PDB entry 9DNZ | electron microscopy, 3.16 A resolution | chains C and D of the 4 polymer chains in the assembly

Chain C:
Molecule: H(+)/Cl(-) exchange transporter 3
From: Homo sapiens
UniProtKB: P51790 (CLCN3_HUMAN); residues 1-818 here = UniProt positions 1-818
Chain sequence (818 residues; each row starts with the number of its first residue):
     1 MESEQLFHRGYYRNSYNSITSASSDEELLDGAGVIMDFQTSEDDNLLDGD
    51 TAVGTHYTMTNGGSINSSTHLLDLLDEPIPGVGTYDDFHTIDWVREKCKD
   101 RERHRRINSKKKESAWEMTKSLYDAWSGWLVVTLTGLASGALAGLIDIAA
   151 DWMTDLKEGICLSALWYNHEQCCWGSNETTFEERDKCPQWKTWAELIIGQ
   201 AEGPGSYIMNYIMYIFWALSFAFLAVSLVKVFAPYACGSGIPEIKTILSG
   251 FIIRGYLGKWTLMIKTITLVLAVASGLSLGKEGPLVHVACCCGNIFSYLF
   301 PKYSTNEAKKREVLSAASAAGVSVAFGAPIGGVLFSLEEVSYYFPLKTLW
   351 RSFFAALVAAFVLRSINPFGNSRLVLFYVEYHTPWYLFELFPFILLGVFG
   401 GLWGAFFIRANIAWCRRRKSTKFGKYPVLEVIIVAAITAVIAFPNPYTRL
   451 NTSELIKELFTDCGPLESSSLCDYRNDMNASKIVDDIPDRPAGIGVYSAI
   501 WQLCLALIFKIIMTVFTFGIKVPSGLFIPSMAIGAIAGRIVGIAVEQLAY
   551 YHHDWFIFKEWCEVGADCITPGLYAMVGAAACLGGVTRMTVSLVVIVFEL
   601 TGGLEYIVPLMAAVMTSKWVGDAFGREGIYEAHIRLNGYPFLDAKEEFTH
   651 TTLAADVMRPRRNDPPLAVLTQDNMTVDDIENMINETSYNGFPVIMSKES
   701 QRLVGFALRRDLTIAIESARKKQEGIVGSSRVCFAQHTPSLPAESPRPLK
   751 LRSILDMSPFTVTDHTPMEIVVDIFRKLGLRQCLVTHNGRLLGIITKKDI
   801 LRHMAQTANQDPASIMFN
Not modelled in the structure: 1-77, 370-373, 480-494, 738-744, 808-818
Swiss-Prot annotation at these positions:
  - motif: L28, L29 (Di-leucine internalization motif), L46, L47 (Di-leucine internalization motif), L71 to L75 (Di-leucine internalization motif), G238 to P242 (Selectivity filter part_1), G280 to P284 (Selectivity filter part_2), G525 to P529 (Selectivity filter part_3)
  - binding site (chloride): S239, F527, Y630
  - binding site (ATP): Y689 to G691, T796 to D799
  - site: E282 (Mediates proton transfer from the outer aqueous phase to the interior of the protein), E339 (Mediates proton transfer from the protein to the inner aqueous phase)
  - glycosylation (N-linked (GlcNAc...) asparagine): N177, N451, N479
  - natural variant: Y85 (Y85C: In NEDHYBA), I252 (I252T: In NEDHYBA), V324 (V324A: In NEDHYBA), A413 (A413V: In NEDHYBA; uncertain significance), S453 (S453R: In NEDHYBA), T570 (T570I: In NEDHYBA), I607 (I607T: In NEDHYBA), V772 (V772A: In NEDHYBA)
  - mutagenesis: G280 (G280E: Changes channel selectivity from I(-)>Cl(-) to Cl(-)>I(-))
Cystine bridges: C161-C172, C173-C187, C463-C472, C562-C568
Residues lining bound ligands: A1A8I ((2R)-1-{[(S)-hydroxy{[(1S,2R,3R,4S,5S,6R)-2,4,6-trihydroxy-3,5-bis(phosphonooxy)cyclohexyl]oxy}phosphoryl]oxy}-3-(octadecanoyloxy)propan-2-yl (5E,8E,11E,13E)-icosa-5,8,11,13-tetraenoate): L142, L145, I253, R254, G255, Y256, L257, G258, K259, W260, L262, M263, T266, I267, N294, Y298, K310
Reported in the primary citation:
  - disease-associated variants - Y85C, I252T (citing earlier work)

Chain D:
Molecule: Proton-transporting V-type ATPase complex assembly regulator TMEM9
From: Homo sapiens
UniProtKB: Q9P0T7 (TMEM9_HUMAN); residues 1-183 here = UniProt positions 1-183
Chain sequence (183 residues; each row starts with the number of its first residue):
     1 MKLLSLVAVVGCLLVPPAEANKSSEDIRCKCICPPYRNISGHIYNQNVSQ
    51 KDCNCLHVVEPMPVPGHDVEAYCLLCECRYEERSTTTIKVIIVIYLSVVG
   101 ALLLYMAFLMLVDPLIRKPDAYTEQLHNEEENEDARSMAAAAASLGGPRA
   151 NTVLERVEGAQQRWKLQVQEQRKTVFDRHKMLS
Not modelled in the structure: 1-82, 115-183
Swiss-Prot annotation at these positions:
  - modified residue (Phosphoserine): S137, S144
  - glycosylation (N-linked (GlcNAc...) asparagine): N21, N38, N47
Residues lining bound ligands: A1A8I ((2R)-1-{[(S)-hydroxy{[(1S,2R,3R,4S,5S,6R)-2,4,6-trihydroxy-3,5-bis(phosphonooxy)cyclohexyl]oxy}phosphoryl]oxy}-3-(octadecanoyloxy)propan-2-yl (5E,8E,11E,13E)-icosa-5,8,11,13-tetraenoate): I94, Y95, V98, A101, L102, Y105

Chain C / chain D interface:
Contacting residue pairs (40):
  G144(C) - I91(D)
  L145(C) - I91(D)
  L145(C) - I94(D)  hydrophobic
  I148(C) - I88(D)  hydrophobic
  I148(C) - I91(D)  hydrophobic
  I148(C) - I92(D)  hydrophobic
  A149(C) - I92(D)  hydrophobic
  A149(C) - Y95(D)  hydrophobic
  W152(C) - I92(D)  hydrophobic
  W152(C) - L96(D)  hydrophobic
  W166(C) - I88(D)
  W166(C) - K89(D)
  Y167(C) - R83(D)
  Y167(C) - T85(D)
  Q171(C) - R83(D)  hydrogen bond (backbone-side chain)
  W174(C) - R83(D)
  L224(C) - L103(D)  hydrophobic
  S227(C) - M106(D)
  L228(C) - L102(D)  hydrophobic
  L228(C) - M106(D)  hydrophobic
  V231(C) - M106(D)  hydrophobic
  F232(C) - L102(D)
  F232(C) - Y105(D)  hydrophobic
  F232(C) - M106(D)
  F232(C) - L109(D)  hydrophobic
  W260(C) - L102(D)  hydrophobic
  W260(C) - Y105(D)  hydrophobic
  M263(C) - L102(D)  hydrophobic
  I264(C) - L102(D)  hydrophobic
  I267(C) - Y95(D)  hydrogen bond (backbone-side chain)
  I267(C) - V98(D)  hydrophobic
  I267(C) - V99(D)  hydrophobic
  V270(C) - Y95(D)
  L271(C) - Y95(D)
  I366(C) - T87(D)
  I366(C) - I91(D)  hydrophobic
  P368(C) - S84(D)  hydrogen bond (backbone-side chain)
  F369(C) - R83(D)
  F369(C) - S84(D)
  F369(C) - I88(D)  hydrophobic
Other interface residues (no listed pair), chain C (25 interface residues in all): M153, G175

In short:
Chain C and chain D form an interface of 25 and 18 residues respectively; the contacts include 3 hydrogen
bonds. Among the polar pairs are Q171(C)-R83(D), I267(C)-Y95(D) and P368(C)-S84(D). Compound A1A8I is bound
between chain C and chain D.
Chain C is H(+)/Cl(-) exchange transporter 3 and chain D is Proton-transporting V-type ATPase complex assembly
regulator TMEM9, both from Homo sapiens; the structure, Human ClC-3:TMEM9, TMEM9 Protomer A: Complete, TMEM9
Protomer B: No LD, No CD, was determined by electron microscopy (same publication as 9DNW, 9DNX, 9DNY and
9DO0).
